5Y0C - chains I and F of the 10 polymer chains in the assembly; structure by X-ray diffraction, 2.09 A resolution.

Chain I:
Molecule: 146-nt DNA strand
From: Homo sapiens
Sequence (146 nucleotides; each row starts with the number of its first residue):
     1 ATCAATATCC ACCTGCAGAT TCTACCAAAA GTGTATTTGG AAACTGCTCC ATCAAAAGGC
    61 ATGTTCAGCT GAATTCAGCT GAACATGCCT TTTGATGGAG CAGTTTCCAA ATACACTTTT
   121 GGTAGAATCT GCAGGTGGAT ATTGAT
Not modelled in the structure: 1
Ion coordination: Mn2+ site 1: DA27, DT118; Mn2+ site 2 near DG68 (its only coordinating residue here); Mn2+ site 3 near DG121 (its only coordinating residue here); Mn2+ site 4 near DG134 (its only coordinating residue here)

Chain F:
Protein: Histone H4
From: Homo sapiens
UniProtKB: P62805 (H4_HUMAN); residues 0-102 here correspond to UniProt positions 1-103 (UniProt number = residue number + 1)
Amino-acid sequence (106 residues; row label = number of the first residue in the row; numbers below 1 keep their minus sign (Gly-3 is residue -3)):
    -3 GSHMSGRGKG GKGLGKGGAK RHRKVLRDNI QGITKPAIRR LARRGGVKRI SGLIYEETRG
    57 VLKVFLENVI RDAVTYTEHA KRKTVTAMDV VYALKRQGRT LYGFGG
Not modelled in the structure: -3 to 15
Differences from the reference sequence: expression tag (-3 to -1)
UniProt features mapped onto this chain:
  - DNA-binding region: Lys16 to Lys20
  - modified residue: Ser1 (N-acetylserine), Arg3 (Asymmetric dimethylarginine), Lys5 (N6-(2-hydroxyisobutyryl)lysine), Lys8 (N6-(2-hydroxyisobutyryl)lysine), Lys12 (N6-(2-hydroxyisobutyryl)lysine), Lys16 (N6-(2-hydroxyisobutyryl)lysine), Lys20 (N6,N6,N6-trimethyllysine), Lys31 (N6-(2-hydroxyisobutyryl)lysine), Lys44 (N6-(2-hydroxyisobutyryl)lysine), Ser47 (Phosphoserine), Tyr51 (Phosphotyrosine), Lys59 (N6-(2-hydroxyisobutyryl)lysine), Lys77 (N6-(2-hydroxyisobutyryl)lysine), Lys79 (N6-(2-hydroxyisobutyryl)lysine), Thr80 (Phosphothreonine), Tyr88 (Phosphotyrosine), Lys91 (N6-(2-hydroxyisobutyryl)lysine)
  - cross-link (Glycyl lysine isopeptide (Lys-Gly)): Lys12 (interchain with G-Cter in SUMO2), Lys20 (interchain with G-Cter in SUMO2), Lys31 (interchain with G-Cter in SUMO2), Lys59 (interchain with G-Cter in SUMO2), Lys79 (interchain with G-Cter in SUMO2), Lys91 (interchain with G-Cter in SUMO2)

Interface between chain I and chain F:
Residue-residue contacts - 12 pairs, chain I then chain F:
  DT80(I) - Arg45(F)  hydrogen bond to the sugar
  DT80(I) - Ile46(F)  sugar contact
  DT80(I) - Ser47(F)  phosphate contact
  DT80(I) - Gly48(F)  hydrogen bond to the phosphate
  DG81(I) - Arg45(F)  phosphate contact
  DG81(I) - Ile46(F)  hydrogen bond to the phosphate
  DA99(I) - Lys16(F)  phosphate contact
  DG100(I) - Lys79(F)  phosphate contact
  DG100(I) - Thr80(F)  phosphate contact
  DC101(I) - Arg78(F)  phosphate contact
  DC101(I) - Lys79(F)  hydrogen bond to the phosphate
  DC101(I) - Thr80(F)  hydrogen bond to the phosphate
Also at the interface, not in a pair above, chain I (8 interface residues in all): DC79, DA82, DA102
Also at the interface, not in a pair above, chain F (11 interface residues in all): Arg39, Lys44, Lys77

Overview:
8 residues of chain I and 11 residues of chain F are in contact; the contacts include 5 hydrogen bonds. Polar
pairs include DT80(I)-Arg45(F), DT80(I)-Gly48(F) and DG81(I)-Ile46(F). Curated annotation (UniProt) lists a
DNA-binding region on chain F.
Here chain I is a 146-nt DNA strand and chain F is Histone H4, both from Homo sapiens. Entry 5Y0C (Crystal
Structure of the human nucleosome at 2.09 angstrom resolution) was determined by X-ray diffraction, deposited
together with 5Y0D.
